Entry 7GW7 (X-ray diffraction, 1.75 A resolution); this record covers chains A and D.

# Chain A
Protein: B-cell lymphoma 6 protein
From: Homo sapiens
UniProtKB: P41182 (BCL6_HUMAN); residues 5-129 here = UniProt positions 5-129
Chain sequence (128 residues; numbered 2 to 129; the number before each row is that of its first residue):
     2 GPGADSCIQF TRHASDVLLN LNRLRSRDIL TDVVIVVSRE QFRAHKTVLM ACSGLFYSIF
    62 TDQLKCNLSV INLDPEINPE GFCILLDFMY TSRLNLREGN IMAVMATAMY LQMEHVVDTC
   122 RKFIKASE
Disordered / not traced: 2-5
Differences from the reference sequence: expression tag (2-4)
UniProt features mapped onto this chain:
  - mutagenesis: N21 (N21K: Abolishes interaction with NCOR2 and HDAC2, no effect on interaction with CTBP1 and transcriptional autoinhibition; when associated with A-116 and 376-Q--Q-379), S59 (S59A: Abolished ubiquitination by the SCF(FBXL17) complex), H116 (H116A: Abolishes interaction with NCOR2 and HDAC2, no effect on interaction with CTBP1 and transcriptional autoinhibition; when associated with K-21 and 376-Q--Q-379)
Ligand contacts: A1ACW (5-[(2-chloro-5-fluoropyrimidin-4-yl)amino]-1,3-dihydro-2H-indol-2-one): N21, R24, L25, R28, M51, A52, C53, S54, G55, Y58, Q113, M114, E115

# Chain D
Protein: WVIP tetrapeptide
Chain sequence (6 residues; each row starts with the number of its first residue; numbering starts at 0):
     0 XWVIPA
Modified residues: ACE (acetyl group) at position 0

# Chain A / chain D interface
Residue-residue contacts (12):
  C8(A) - P4(D)
  I9(A) - W1(D)  hydrophobic
  I9(A) - V2(D)
  Q10(A) - ACE_0(D)
  Q10(A) - W1(D)
  Q10(A) - V2(D)  hydrogen bond (backbone-backbone)
  Q10(A) - P4(D)
  F11(A) - ACE_0(D)
  F11(A) - W1(D)
  T12(A) - ACE_0(D)  hydrogen bond (backbone-backbone)
  T12(A) - V2(D)
  R13(A) - ACE_0(D)
Other interface residues (no listed pair), chain D (5 interface residues in all): I3

# Overview
The interface between chain A and chain D involves 6 residues on one side and 5 on the other; the contacts
include 2 hydrogen bonds. The backbones hydrogen-bond at Q10(A)-V2(D) and T12(A)-ACE_0(D). Chain A binds
compound A1ACW. UniProt lists 3 mutagenesis sites on chain A.
Chain A is B-cell lymphoma 6 protein (Homo sapiens) and chain D is WVIP tetrapeptide; the structure, Crystal
Structure of B-cell lymphoma 6 protein BTB domain in complex with ligand 5 at 9.03 ..., was determined by
X-ray diffraction, deposited together with 7GUD, 7GUE, 7GUF, 7GUG, 7GUH, 7GUI and 126 further entries.
